Entry 3UMZ (X-ray diffraction, 1.65 A resolution); this record covers chains A and B.

== Chain A (and B) ==
Molecule: Mediator of DNA damage checkpoint protein 1
Organism: Homo sapiens
Notes: fragment: FHA domain, residues 27-138; chain B of this document is another copy of the same molecule, construct and numbering; everything in this record applies to it too
UniProtKB: Q14676 (MDC1_HUMAN); residues 27-138 here = UniProt positions 27-138
Amino-acid sequence (113 residues; row label = number of the first residue in the row):
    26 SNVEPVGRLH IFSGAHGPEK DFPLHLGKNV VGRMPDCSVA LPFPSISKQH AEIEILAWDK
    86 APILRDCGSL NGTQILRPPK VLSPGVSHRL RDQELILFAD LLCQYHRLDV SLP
Not modelled in the structure: 26-28, 134-138
Construct notes: expression tag (26)
What the authors report for this chain:
  - self-association interface (contacts with another copy of this molecule); pairs are residue here / residue on that copy: Ser38-Gln129 (hydrogen bond), Arg102-Asp125 (backbone contact), Gln118-Ser38 (hydrogen bond), Phe37, Leu101, Pro104, Leu120, Leu122, Leu127
  - mutagenesis - R58A, L127R: decreased localization
  - mutagenesis - T98A (7-fold): decreased binding to Mediator of DNA damage checkpoint protein 1 (chain A)
  - mutagenesis - T98A: decreased stability

== Interface between chain A and chain B ==
Residue-residue contacts - 14 pairs, chain A then chain B:
  Phe37(A) - Phe37(B)  hydrophobic
  Phe37(A) - Leu120(B)  hydrophobic
  Phe37(A) - Leu127(B)  hydrophobic
  Ser38(A) - Gln118(B)  hydrogen bond
  Ser38(A) - Gln129(B)  hydrogen bond (backbone-side chain)
  Gly39(A) - Gln118(B)
  Leu101(A) - Leu101(B)  hydrophobic
  Arg102(A) - Leu122(B)
  Arg102(A) - Asp125(B)  hydrogen bond (side chain-backbone)
  Pro104(A) - Gln99(B)
  Leu122(A) - Pro104(B)  hydrophobic
  Leu127(A) - Leu101(B)  hydrophobic
  Leu127(A) - Leu120(B)  hydrophobic
  Leu127(A) - Leu127(B)  hydrophobic
Other interface residues (no listed pair), chain A (10 interface residues in all): Gln99, Leu120

== Overview ==
Chain A and chain B each contribute 10 residues to their interface; the contacts include 3 hydrogen bonds.
Polar pairs include Ser38(A)-Gln118(B), Ser38(A)-Gln129(B) and Arg102(A)-Asp125(B). From the paper: R58A and
L127R of chain A reduce localization; a self-association interface involving Phe37(A), Ser38(A) and Leu101(A)
among others.
Both chains are Mediator of DNA damage checkpoint protein 1 (Homo sapiens). Entry 3UMZ (Crystal Structure of
the human MDC1 FHA Domain) was determined by X-ray diffraction, deposited together with 3UNM and 3UNN.
